PDB entry 4YC8 | X-ray diffraction, 2.90 A resolution | chain A

[Chain A]
Name: Tyrosine-protein kinase ABL1
Source organism: Homo sapiens
Notes: EC 2.7.10.2
UniProtKB: P00519 (ABL1_HUMAN), isoform P00519-2; residues 229-512 here correspond to UniProt positions 248-531 (UniProt number = residue number + 19)
Chain sequence (287 residues; each row starts with the number of its first residue):
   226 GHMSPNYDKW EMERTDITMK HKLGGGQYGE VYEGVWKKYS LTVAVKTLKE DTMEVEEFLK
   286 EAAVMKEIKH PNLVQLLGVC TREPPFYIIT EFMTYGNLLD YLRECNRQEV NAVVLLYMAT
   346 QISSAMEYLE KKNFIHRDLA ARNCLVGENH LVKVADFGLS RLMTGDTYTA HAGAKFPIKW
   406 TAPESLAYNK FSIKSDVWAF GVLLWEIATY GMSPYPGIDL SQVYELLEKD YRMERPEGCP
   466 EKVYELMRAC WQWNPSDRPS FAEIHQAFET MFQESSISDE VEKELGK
Not modelled in the structure: 226-232, 249-254, 274-277, 502-512
Construct notes: expression tag (226-228)
Residues lining bound ligands: 4B7 (2-({6-[4-(2-hydroxyethyl)piperazin-1-yl]-2-methylpyrimidin-4-yl}amino)-N-(4-phenoxyphenyl)-1,3-thiazole-5-carboxamide): Leu248, Val256, Ala269, Lys271, Phe283, Glu286, Ala287, Met290, Ile313, Thr315, Glu316, Phe317, Met318, Thr319, Tyr320, Gly321, Leu370, Phe382

[Overview]
Ligands of chain A: compound 4B7.
Chain A is Tyrosine-protein kinase ABL1 (Homo sapiens); the structure, C-Helix-Out Binding of Dasatinib Analog
to c-Abl Kinase, was determined by X-ray diffraction, deposited together with 4YBJ and 4YBK.
